7CRP - chains F and K of the 11 polymer chains in the assembly; structure by electron microscopy, 3.20 A resolution.

== Chain F ==
Molecule: Histone H4
From: Xenopus laevis
UniProtKB: P62799 (H4_XENLA); residues 1-102 here correspond to UniProt positions 2-103 (UniProt number = residue number + 1)
Chain sequence (102 residues; each row starts with the number of its first residue):
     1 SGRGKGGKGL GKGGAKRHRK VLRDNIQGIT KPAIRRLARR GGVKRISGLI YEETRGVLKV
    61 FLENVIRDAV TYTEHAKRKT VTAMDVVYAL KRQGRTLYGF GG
Disordered / not traced: 1-16
UniProt features mapped onto this chain:
  - DNA-binding region: Lys16 to Lys20
  - modified residue: Ser1 (N-acetylserine), Arg3 (Asymmetric dimethylarginine), Lys5 (N6-(2-hydroxyisobutyryl)lysine), Lys8 (N6-(2-hydroxyisobutyryl)lysine), Lys12 (N6-(2-hydroxyisobutyryl)lysine), Lys16 (N6-(2-hydroxyisobutyryl)lysine), Lys20 (N6,N6,N6-trimethyllysine), Lys31 (N6-(2-hydroxyisobutyryl)lysine), Lys44 (N6-(2-hydroxyisobutyryl)lysine), Ser47 (Phosphoserine), Tyr51 (Phosphotyrosine), Lys59 (N6-(2-hydroxyisobutyryl)lysine), Lys77 (N6-(2-hydroxyisobutyryl)lysine), Lys79 (N6-(2-hydroxyisobutyryl)lysine), Tyr88 (Phosphotyrosine), Lys91 (N6-(2-hydroxyisobutyryl)lysine)
  - cross-link (Glycyl lysine isopeptide (Lys-Gly)): Lys31 (interchain with G-Cter in UFM1), Lys91 (interchain with G-Cter in ubiquitin)

== Chain K ==
Molecule: 187-nt DNA strand
From: Xenopus laevis
Sequence (187 nucleotides; numbered 1 to 187; the number before each row is that of its first residue):
     1 ATCGCGACAC CGGCACTGGA ACAGGATGTA TATATCTGAC ACGTGCCTGG AGACTAGGGA
    61 GTAATCCCCT TGGCGGTTAA AACGCGGGGG ACAGCGCGTA CGTGCGTTTA AGCGGTGCTA
   121 GAGCTGTCTA CGACCAATTG AGCGGCCTCG GCACCGGGAT TCTCCAGGGG ATCGGGCATC
   181 ACCCGAT
Disordered / not traced: 1-9, 178-187

== How chain F and chain K interact ==
Contacting residue pairs (9):
  Arg35(F) - DG102(K)  salt bridge to the phosphate
  Arg45(F) - DC101(K)  sugar contact
  Arg45(F) - DG102(K)  phosphate contact
  Ile46(F) - DC101(K)  sugar contact
  Ile46(F) - DG102(K)  hydrogen bond to the phosphate
  Ser47(F) - DC101(K)  phosphate contact
  Gly48(F) - DC101(K)  phosphate contact
  Lys79(F) - DA122(K)  hydrogen bond to the phosphate
  Thr80(F) - DA122(K)  hydrogen bond to the phosphate
Other interface residues (no listed pair), chain F (9 interface residues in all): Lys44, Arg78
Other interface residues (no listed pair), chain K (4 interface residues in all): DG121

== In short ==
Chain F and chain K form an interface of 9 and 4 residues respectively; the contacts include 3 hydrogen bonds
and 1 salt bridge. Among the polar pairs are Ile46(F)-DG102(K), Lys79(F)-DA122(K) and Thr80(F)-DA122(K).
UniProt lists a DNA-binding region on chain F.
Here chain F is Histone H4 and chain K is a 187-nt DNA strand, both from Xenopus laevis. Entry 7CRP (NSD3
bearing E1181K/T1232A dual mutation in complex with 187-bp NCP (1:1 binding mode)) was determined by electron
microscopy, deposited together with 7CRO, 7CRQ and 7CRR.
